4QM7 - chains A and C of the 3 polymer chains in the assembly; structure by X-ray diffraction, 1.80 A resolution.

[Chain A]
Molecule: Metallophosphoesterase
From: Ruminiclostridium thermocellum
UniProt: A3DJ38 (A3DJ38_CLOTH); numbering as in UniProt (aligned over 1-170)
Amino-acid sequence (171 residues; each row starts with the number of its first residue; numbering starts at 0):
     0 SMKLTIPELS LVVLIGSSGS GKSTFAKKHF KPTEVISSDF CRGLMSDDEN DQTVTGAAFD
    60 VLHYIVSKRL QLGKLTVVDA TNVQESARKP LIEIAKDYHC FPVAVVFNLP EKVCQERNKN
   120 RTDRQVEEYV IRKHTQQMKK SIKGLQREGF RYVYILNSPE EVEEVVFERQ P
Sequence notes: expression tag (0); conflict Mse-44 (Val in A3DJ38), Mse-137 (Leu in A3DJ38)
Modified positions: Mse-1 (selenomethionine; parent Met); Mse-44 (selenomethionine; parent Met); Mse-137 (selenomethionine; parent Met)
Metal / ion sites: Mg2+: Ser-22 (together with GTP)
Ligand contacts: GTP (guanosine-5'-triphosphate): Ser-16, Ser-17, Gly-18, Ser-19, Gly-20, Lys-21, Ser-22, Thr-23, Asp-78, Thr-80, Arg-116, Arg-120, Arg-123

[Chain C]
Molecule: 4-nt DNA strand
Sequence (4 nucleotides; each row starts with the number of its first residue):
     1 CCTG

[Interface between chain A and chain C]
Contacting residue pairs - 19 pairs, chain A then chain C:
  Ser-37(A) / DC2(C)  hydrogen bond to the phosphate
  Arg-41(A) / DC2(C)  salt bridge to the phosphate
  Gln-51(A) / DT3(C)  hydrogen bond to the base
  Thr-54(A) / DC2(C)  sugar contact
  Thr-54(A) / DT3(C)  base contact
  Phe-58(A) / DC2(C)  stacking on the base
  His-62(A) / DC2(C)  base contact
  Ala-79(A) / DC2(C)  phosphate contact
  Thr-80(A) / DC1(C)  phosphate contact
  Thr-80(A) / DC2(C)  hydrogen bond to the phosphate
  Gln-83(A) / DC2(C)  sugar contact
  Gln-83(A) / DT3(C)  hydrogen bond to the phosphate
  Ala-86(A) / DC2(C)  base contact
  Arg-123(A) / DC1(C)  salt bridge to the phosphate
  Val-125(A) / DC1(C)  phosphate contact
  Tyr-128(A) / DC1(C)  base contact
  Tyr-128(A) / DG4(C)  hydrogen bond to the phosphate
  Val-129(A) / DC1(C)  base contact
  His-133(A) / DC1(C)  hydrogen bond to the base
Also at the interface, not in a pair above, chain A (20 interface residues in all): Ser-17, Asp-38, Gly-55, Asn-81, Lys-132

[Overview]
The interface between chain A and chain C involves 20 residues on one side and 4 on the other, with 6 hydrogen
bonds, 2 salt bridges and 1 aromatic stacking contact. Polar contacts include Gln-51(A)/DT3(C),
His-133(A)/DC1(C) and Ser-37(A)/DC2(C). Ligands of chain A: GTP.
Chain A is Metallophosphoesterase (Ruminiclostridium thermocellum) and chain C is a 4-nt DNA strand; the
structure, Structure of bacterial polynucleotide kinase bound to GTP and pDNA, was determined by X-ray
diffraction (same publication as 4QM6).
